Entry 5HFI (X-ray diffraction, 1.80 A resolution); this record covers chain A.

== Chain A ==
Protein: Uncharacterized protein, cytosolic disulfide reductase DsbM
Source organism: Pseudomonas aeruginosa PAO1
UniProtKB: Q9I774 (Q9I774_PSEAE); numbering as in UniProt (aligned over 1-234)
Chain sequence (237 residues; numbered -2 to 234; the number before each row is that of its first residue; numbers below 1 keep their minus sign (Ala-2 is residue -2)):
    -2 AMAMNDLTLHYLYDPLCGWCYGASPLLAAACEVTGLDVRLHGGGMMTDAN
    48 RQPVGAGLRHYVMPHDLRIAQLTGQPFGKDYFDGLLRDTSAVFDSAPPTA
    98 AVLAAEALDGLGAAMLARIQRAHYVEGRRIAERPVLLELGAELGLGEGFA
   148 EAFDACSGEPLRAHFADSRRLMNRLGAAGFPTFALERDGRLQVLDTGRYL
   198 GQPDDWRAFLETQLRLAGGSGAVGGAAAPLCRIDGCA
Disordered / not traced: -2 to 3, 45-48, 58-59, 185-186, 214-234
Differences from the reference sequence: expression tag (-2 to 0)
Covalent attachments: glutathione (GSH) linked to Cys14
Residues lining bound ligands: glutathione (GSH): Gly15, Trp16, Met42, Ala175, Gly176, Phe177, Pro178, Leu197
From the paper describing this entry:
  - binding site for glutathione: Cys14, Trp16, Phe177
  - catalytic residues: Cys14, Cys17 (proposed by the authors, not directly observed)

== Summary ==
Glutathione is covalently linked to Cys14. The paper reports catalytic residues Cys14 and Cys17; a binding
site for glutathione at Cys14, Trp16 and Phe177.
Chain A is Uncharacterized protein, cytosolic disulfide reductase DsbM (Pseudomonas aeruginosa PAO1); the
structure, Cytosolic disulfide reductase DsbM from Pseudomonas aeruginosa with GSH, was determined by X-ray
diffraction (same publication as 5HFG).
